PDB entry 8FEE | electron microscopy, 2.90 A resolution | chains G and H of the 10 polymer chains in the assembly

Chain G (and H):
Molecule: ABC transporter, ATP-binding protein, Green fluorescent protein chimera
From: Mycolicibacterium smegmatis MC2 155
Notes: chain H of this document is another copy of the same molecule, construct and numbering; everything in this record applies to it too
UniProtKB: chimeric construct of A0QS64, P42212: residues 1-360 from A0QS64 (A0QS64_MYCS2) positions 1-360 (same numbers); residues 424-629 from P42212 positions 33-238 (UniProt number = residue number - 391)
Sequence (653 residues; row label = number of the first residue in the row):
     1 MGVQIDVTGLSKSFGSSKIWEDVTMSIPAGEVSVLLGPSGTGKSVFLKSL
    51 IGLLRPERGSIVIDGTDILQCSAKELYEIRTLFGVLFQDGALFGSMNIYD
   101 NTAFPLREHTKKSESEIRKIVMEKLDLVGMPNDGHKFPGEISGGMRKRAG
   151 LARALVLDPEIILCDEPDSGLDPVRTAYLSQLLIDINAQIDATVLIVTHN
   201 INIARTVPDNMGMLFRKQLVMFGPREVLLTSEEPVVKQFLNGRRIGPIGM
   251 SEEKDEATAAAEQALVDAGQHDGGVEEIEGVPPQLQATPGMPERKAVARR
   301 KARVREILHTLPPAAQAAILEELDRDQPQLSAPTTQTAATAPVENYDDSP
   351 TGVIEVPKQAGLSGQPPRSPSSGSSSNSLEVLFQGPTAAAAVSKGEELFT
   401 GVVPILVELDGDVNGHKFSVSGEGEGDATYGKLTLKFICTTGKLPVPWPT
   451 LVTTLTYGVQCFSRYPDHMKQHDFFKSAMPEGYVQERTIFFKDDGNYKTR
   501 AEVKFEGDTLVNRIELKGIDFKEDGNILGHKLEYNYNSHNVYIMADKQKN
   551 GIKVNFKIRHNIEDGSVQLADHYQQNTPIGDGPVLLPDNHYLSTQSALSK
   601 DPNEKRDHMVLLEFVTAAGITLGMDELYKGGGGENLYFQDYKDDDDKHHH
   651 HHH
Disordered / not traced: 1, 256-280, 326-653 (chain H: 1, 256-280, 325-653)
Differences from the reference sequence: linker (361-423); conflict Leu455 (Phe64 in P42212), Thr456 (Ser65 in P42212), Leu622 (His231 in P42212); expression tag (630-653)

Interface between chain G and chain H:
Pairs across the interface (58):
  Pro38(G) - Asp172(H)
  Pro38(G) - Arg175(H)
  Ser39(G) - Gly170(H)
  Ser39(G) - Asp172(H)  hydrogen bond
  Gly129(G) - Met250(H)
  Ser142(G) - Ser251(H)  hydrogen bond
  Ser142(G) - Glu252(H)
  Ser142(G) - Glu253(H)  hydrogen bond
  Met145(G) - Ser251(H)
  Met145(G) - Glu253(H)
  Arg148(G) - Met250(H)
  Gly170(G) - Ser39(H)
  Leu171(G) - His199(H)
  Asp172(G) - Pro38(H)
  Asp172(G) - Ser39(H)
  Asp172(G) - Phe239(H)
  Pro173(G) - His199(H)
  Pro173(G) - Ile201(H)  hydrophobic
  Val174(G) - Gln238(H)
  Val174(G) - Arg243(H)
  Val174(G) - Ile248(H)  hydrophobic
  Arg175(G) - Pro38(H)
  Arg175(G) - Ser39(H)
  Arg175(G) - Gly249(H)  hydrogen bond (side chain-backbone)
  Arg175(G) - Met250(H)
  Arg175(G) - Ser251(H)  hydrogen bond (side chain-backbone)
  Arg175(G) - Glu252(H)
  Arg175(G) - Asp255(H)  salt bridge
  Ala177(G) - Arg244(H)
  Tyr178(G) - Arg244(H)  hydrogen bond (side chain-backbone)
  Tyr178(G) - Ile248(H)  hydrogen bond (side chain-backbone)
  Tyr178(G) - Met250(H)  hydrophobic
  Gln181(G) - Arg244(H)  hydrogen bond
  His199(G) - Leu171(H)
  His199(G) - Pro173(H)
  Ile201(G) - Pro173(H)  hydrophobic
  Gln238(G) - Val174(H)
  Phe239(G) - Asp172(H)
  Arg243(G) - Val174(H)
  Arg243(G) - Ala177(H)
  Arg244(G) - Tyr178(H)  hydrogen bond (backbone-side chain)
  Ile248(G) - Val174(H)  hydrophobic
  Ile248(G) - Arg175(H)
  Ile248(G) - Tyr178(H)  hydrogen bond (backbone-side chain)
  Gly249(G) - Arg175(H)  hydrogen bond (backbone-side chain)
  Gly249(G) - Tyr178(H)
  Met250(G) - Gly129(H)
  Met250(G) - Arg148(H)  hydrogen bond
  Met250(G) - Arg175(H)
  Ser251(G) - Ser142(H)
  Ser251(G) - Gly144(H)
  Ser251(G) - Met145(H)
  Ser251(G) - Arg175(H)  hydrogen bond (backbone-side chain)
  Glu252(G) - Ser142(H)
  Glu253(G) - Ile141(H)
  Glu253(G) - Ser142(H)  hydrogen bond
  Glu253(G) - Met145(H)
  Asp255(G) - Arg175(H)  salt bridge
Other interface residues (no listed pair), chain G (35 interface residues in all): Gly37, Val128, Ile141, Gly144, Gly242, Lys254, Leu285
Other interface residues (no listed pair), chain H (34 interface residues in all): Gly37, Val128, Glu140, Gln181, Gly242

Summary:
35 residues of chain G and 34 residues of chain H are in contact, with 14 hydrogen bonds and 2 salt bridges.
Among the polar pairs are Arg175(G)-Asp255(H), Ser39(G)-Asp172(H) and Ser142(G)-Ser251(H).
Both chains are ABC transporter, ATP-binding protein, Green fluorescent protein chimera (Mycolicibacterium
smegmatis MC2 155). Entry 8FEE (Structure of Mce1 transporter from Mycobacterium smegmatis in the absence of
LucB (Map2)) was determined by electron microscopy together with 8FED and 8FEF from the same study.
